PDB entry 7QRT | X-ray diffraction, 1.90 A resolution | chains A and B of the 3 polymer chains in the assembly

[Chain A (and B)]
Protein: Protein scribble homolog
Organism: Homo sapiens
Notes: chain B of this document is another copy of the same molecule, construct and numbering; everything in this record applies to it too
Reference sequence: Q14160 (SCRIB_HUMAN); residues 11-102 here correspond to UniProt positions 859-950 (UniProt number = residue number + 848)
Chain sequence (92 residues; each row starts with the number of its first residue):
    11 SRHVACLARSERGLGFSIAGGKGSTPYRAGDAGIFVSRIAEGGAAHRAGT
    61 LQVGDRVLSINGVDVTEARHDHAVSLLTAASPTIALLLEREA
Differences from the reference sequence: conflict Ser11 (Gln859 in Q14160)
UniProt features mapped onto this chain:
  - modified residue (Phosphoserine): Ser27, Ser91
Reported in the primary citation:
  - self-association interface (contacts with another copy of this molecule); pairs are residue here / residue on that copy: Arg19-Tyr37 (hydrogen bond)

[How chain A and chain B interact]
Contacting residue pairs (16; chain A residue first):
  Thr35(A) with Ala90(B)
  Pro36(A) with Pro92(B)
  Tyr37(A) with Arg19(B), hydrogen bond (backbone-side chain); Gly23(B); Pro92(B)
  Arg38(A) with Arg19(B); Ser20(B); Glu21(B)
  Ser47(A) with Thr88(B)
  Arg48(A) with Val84(B)
  Gln62(A) with Arg22(B)
  Val63(A) with Glu21(B); Arg22(B); Gly23(B)
  Gly64(A) with Glu21(B)
  Glu101(A) with Glu21(B)
Also at the interface, not in a pair above, chain A (14 interface residues in all): Ala29, Ala39, Glu51, Asp65
Also at the interface, not in a pair above, chain B (10 interface residues in all): Ser27

[Summary]
The interface between chain A and chain B involves 14 residues on one side and 10 on the other; the contacts
include 1 hydrogen bond. The hydrogen-bonded pair is Tyr37(A)-Arg19(B). The paper reports a self-association
interface involving Arg19(A) and Tyr37(A).
Chain A and chain B are both Protein scribble homolog (Homo sapiens); the structure, Structural insight into
the Scribble PDZ domains interaction with the oncogenic Human T-cell lymphotrophic virus-1 (HTLV-1) ..., was
determined by X-ray diffraction, deposited together with 7QRS and 7QS8.
